8F7T - chains A and B of the 6 polymer chains in the assembly; structure by electron microscopy, 4.10 A resolution (low resolution: residue-level contacts below are approximate; hydrogen-bond / salt-bridge calls are withheld).

[Chain A (and B)]
Name: HIV-1 Env gp41
Source organism: Human immunodeficiency virus 1
Notes: chain B of this document is another copy of the same molecule, construct and numbering; everything in this record applies to it too
Amino-acid sequence (156 residues; row label = number of the first residue in the row):
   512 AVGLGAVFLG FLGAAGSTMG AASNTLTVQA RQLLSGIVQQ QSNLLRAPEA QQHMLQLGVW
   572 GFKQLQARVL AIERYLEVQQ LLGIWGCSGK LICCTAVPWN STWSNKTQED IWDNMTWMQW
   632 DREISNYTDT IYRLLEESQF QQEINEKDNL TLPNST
Disordered / not traced: 512-521, 550-567, 661-667
Cystine bridges: Cys598-Cys604
What the authors report for this chain:
  - post-translational modification sites: Asn611, Asn616, Asn660

[How chain A and chain B interact]
Residue-residue contacts - 17 pairs, chain A then chain B:
  Phe573(A) with Phe573(B); Leu576(B)
  Gln577(A) with Arg579(B)
  Val580(A) with Arg579(B)
  Ile583(A) with Ile583(B)
  Glu584(A) with Arg579(B)
  Leu587(A) with Leu545(B); Tyr586(B)
  Gln591(A) with Ala541(B); Arg542(B); Leu545(B); Tyr586(B)
  Glu647(A) with Arg542(B)
  Phe651(A) with Asn535(B); Thr538(B)
  Glu654(A) with Leu602(B); Ile603(B)
Also at the interface, not in a pair above, chain A (11 interface residues in all): Lys658
Also at the interface, not in a pair above, chain B (14 interface residues in all): Ser534, Val580

[Summary]
11 residues of chain A and 14 residues of chain B are in contact. The paper reports modification sites
Asn611(A), Asn616(A) and Asn660(A).
Both chains are HIV-1 Env gp41 (Human immunodeficiency virus 1). Entry 8F7T (Glycan-Base ConC Env Trimer) was
determined by electron microscopy.
